PDB entry 8HWG | electron microscopy, 3.00 A resolution | chains F and E of the 7 polymer chains in the assembly

== Chain F (and E) ==
Name: Primase D5
Source organism: Monkeypox virus
Notes: chain E of this document is another copy of the same molecule, construct and numbering; everything in this record applies to it too
Reference sequence: Q5IXS3 (Q5IXS3_MONPV); numbering as in UniProt (aligned over 1-785)
Chain sequence (785 residues; each row starts with the number of its first residue):
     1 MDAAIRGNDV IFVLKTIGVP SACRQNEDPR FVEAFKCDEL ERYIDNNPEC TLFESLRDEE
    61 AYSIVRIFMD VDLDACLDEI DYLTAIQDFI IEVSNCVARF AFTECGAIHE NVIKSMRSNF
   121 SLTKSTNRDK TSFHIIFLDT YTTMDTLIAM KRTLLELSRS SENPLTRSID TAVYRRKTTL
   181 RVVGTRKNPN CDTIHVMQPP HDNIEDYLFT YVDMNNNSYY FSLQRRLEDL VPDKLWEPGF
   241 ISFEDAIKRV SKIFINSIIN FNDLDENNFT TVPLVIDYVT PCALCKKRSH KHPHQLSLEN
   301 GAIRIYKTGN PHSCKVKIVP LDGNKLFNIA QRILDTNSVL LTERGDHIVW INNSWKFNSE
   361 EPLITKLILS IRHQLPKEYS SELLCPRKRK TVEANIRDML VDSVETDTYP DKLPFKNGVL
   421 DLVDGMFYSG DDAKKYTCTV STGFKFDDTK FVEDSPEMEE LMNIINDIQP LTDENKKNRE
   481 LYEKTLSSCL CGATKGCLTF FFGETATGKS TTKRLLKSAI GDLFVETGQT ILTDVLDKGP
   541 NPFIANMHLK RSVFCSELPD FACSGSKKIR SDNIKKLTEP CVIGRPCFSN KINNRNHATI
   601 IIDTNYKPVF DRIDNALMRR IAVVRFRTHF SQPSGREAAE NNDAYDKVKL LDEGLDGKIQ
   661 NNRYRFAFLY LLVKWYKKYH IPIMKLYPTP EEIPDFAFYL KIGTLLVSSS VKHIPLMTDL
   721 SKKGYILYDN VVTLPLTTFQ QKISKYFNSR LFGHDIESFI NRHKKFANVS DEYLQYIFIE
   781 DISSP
Not modelled in the structure: 1-322, 581-593, 688-785 (chain E: 1-322, 692-785)
Small-molecule neighbours: ADP (adenosine-5'-diphosphate): I464, D467, T505, A506, T507, G508, K509, S510, T511, R514, F630, L650, L651, D652, E653, L655, D656

== Chain F / chain E interface ==
Residue-residue contacts (18; chain F residue first):
  G323(F) - L384(E)
  N324(F) - L384(E)
  F327(F) - R372(E)
  F327(F) - L384(E)  hydrophobic
  N395(F) - P386(E)
  N395(F) - R389(E)  hydrogen bond
  D398(F) - T365(E)
  D398(F) - K366(E)
  D398(F) - L369(E)
  D398(F) - R389(E)  salt bridge
  L400(F) - K366(E)  hydrogen bond (backbone-side chain)
  V401(F) - N352(E)
  V401(F) - K366(E)
  D537(F) - F543(E)
  D572(F) - E557(E)
  K575(F) - E557(E)  salt bridge
  R612(F) - Y606(E)  hydrogen bond
  N615(F) - L651(E)
Interface residues without a listed pair, chain F (19 interface residues in all): G345, T391, A394, R397, M399, D402, R619
Interface residues without a listed pair, chain E (14 interface residues in all): E361, E653

== In short ==
19 residues of chain F and 14 residues of chain E are in contact; the contacts include 3 hydrogen bonds and 2
salt bridges. Polar pairs include D398(F)-R389(E), K575(F)-E557(E) and N395(F)-R389(E). Chain F binds ADP.
Both chains are Primase D5 (Monkeypox virus). Entry 8HWG (D5 ATPrS-ADP-ssDNA form) was determined by electron
microscopy (same publication as 8HWA, 8HWB and 8HWF).
